8GF6 - chains B and X of the 7 polymer chains in the assembly; structure by electron microscopy, 3.10 A resolution.

== Chain B ==
Molecule: Methyl-coenzyme M reductase subunit alpha
Organism: Methanosarcina acetivorans C2A
Notes: EC 2.8.4.1
UniProtKB: Q8THH1 (MCRA_METAC); numbering as in UniProt (aligned over 1-570)
Chain sequence (570 residues; numbered 1 to 570; the number before each row is that of its first residue):
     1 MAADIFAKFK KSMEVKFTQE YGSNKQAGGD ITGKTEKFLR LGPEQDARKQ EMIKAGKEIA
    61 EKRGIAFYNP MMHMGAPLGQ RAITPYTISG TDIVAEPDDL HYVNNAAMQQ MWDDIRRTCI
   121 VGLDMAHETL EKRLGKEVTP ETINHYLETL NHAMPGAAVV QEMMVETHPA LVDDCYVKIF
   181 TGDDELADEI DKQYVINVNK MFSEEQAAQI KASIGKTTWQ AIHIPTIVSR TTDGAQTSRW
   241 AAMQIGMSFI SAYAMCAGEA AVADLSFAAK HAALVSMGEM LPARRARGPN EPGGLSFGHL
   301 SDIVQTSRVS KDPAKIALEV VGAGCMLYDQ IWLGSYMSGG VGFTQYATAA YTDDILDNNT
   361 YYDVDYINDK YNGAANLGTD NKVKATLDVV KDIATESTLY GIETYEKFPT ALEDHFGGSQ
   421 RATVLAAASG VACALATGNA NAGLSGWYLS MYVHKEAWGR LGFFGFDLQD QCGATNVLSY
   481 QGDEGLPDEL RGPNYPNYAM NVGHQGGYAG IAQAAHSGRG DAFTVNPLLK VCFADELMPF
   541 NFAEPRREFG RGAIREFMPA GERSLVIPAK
Disordered / not traced: 1-76, 335-343, 570
Modified positions: His271 (N1-methylated histidine; MHS); Arg285 (5-methyl-arginine; AGM); Cys472 (S-methylcysteine; SMC)
From the paper describing this entry:
  - conformationally variable residues: Leu78 to Arg81
  - post-translational modification sites: Arg285, Cys472

== Chain X ==
Molecule: Methyl coenzyme M reductase, subunit D
Organism: Methanosarcina acetivorans C2A
UniProtKB: Q8THG8 (Q8THG8_METAC); residues 1-170 here = UniProt positions 1-170
Chain sequence (193 residues; row label = number of the first residue in the row; numbers below 1 keep their minus sign (Met-22 is residue -22)):
   -22 MDYKDDDDKG GGWSHPQFEK GGGMSDSASN TEDSIQIEIF PSRILSPETA QKLISELYQV
    38 DGIIRVMVQG PRLPERVSAG PGTGEKVEHP LRKPIQIGDQ VIELKISVGR IRLEIENAET
    98 KEKVRSVCDK MLPFSFEFRE GHFLRRKPTV TDYAKLGPET DPRLLGMVDP KAKVNQLVFI
   158 EKREKEDDTD KDE
Disordered / not traced: -22 to 9, 130-170
Construct notes: expression tag (-22 to 0)

== Chain B / chain X interface ==
Residue-residue contacts - 56 pairs, chain B then chain X:
  Pro77(B) - Tyr35(X)  hydrogen bond (backbone-side chain)
  Pro77(B) - Ile41(X)
  Pro77(B) - Val43(X)
  Leu78(B) - Tyr35(X)
  Leu78(B) - Val43(X)
  Leu78(B) - Ile79(X)  hydrophobic
  Gly79(B) - Val43(X)  hydrogen bond (backbone-backbone)
  Gly79(B) - Val45(X)  hydrogen bond (backbone-backbone)
  Gln80(B) - Val45(X)
  Gln80(B) - Gly47(X)
  Gln80(B) - Lys82(X)
  Gln80(B) - Ile83(X)  hydrogen bond (side chain-backbone)
  Gln80(B) - Ser84(X)  hydrogen bond (side chain-backbone)
  Gln80(B) - Val85(X)
  Arg81(B) - Met44(X)
  Arg81(B) - Val45(X)
  Arg81(B) - Gln46(X)
  Arg81(B) - Gly47(X)
  Arg81(B) - Ile83(X)
  Ala82(B) - Gln46(X)  hydrogen bond (backbone-side chain)
  Ala82(B) - Gly47(X)
  Ala82(B) - Arg49(X)
  Ile83(B) - Gln46(X)
  Thr84(B) - Gln46(X)
  Thr84(B) - Arg87(X)
  Pro85(B) - Phe120(X)
  Thr87(B) - His119(X)
  Thr91(B) - His119(X)
  Asp92(B) - His119(X)
  Ile93(B) - Lys124(X)
  Val94(B) - Leu121(X)
  Val94(B) - Arg122(X)
  Glu96(B) - Thr126(X)
  Glu96(B) - Thr128(X)  hydrogen bond
  Asp99(B) - Thr126(X)  hydrogen bond
  Asp99(B) - Val127(X)
  Asp99(B) - Thr128(X)
  Asp353(B) - Arg116(X)  hydrogen bond (backbone-side chain)
  Lys407(B) - Glu114(X)
  Phe408(B) - Glu114(X)
  Phe408(B) - Phe115(X)
  Pro409(B) - Phe17(X)
  Pro409(B) - Glu114(X)
  Thr410(B) - Glu15(X)
  Thr410(B) - Phe17(X)
  Thr410(B) - Arg87(X)  hydrogen bond (backbone-side chain)
  Thr410(B) - Arg116(X)
  Glu413(B) - Phe17(X)
  Gly552(B) - Val127(X)
  Ala553(B) - Thr126(X)  hydrogen bond (backbone-side chain)
  Ala553(B) - Val127(X)  hydrogen bond (backbone-backbone)
  Ile554(B) - Lys124(X)
  Ile554(B) - Pro125(X)
  Ile554(B) - Thr126(X)
  Arg555(B) - Val127(X)  hydrogen bond (side chain-backbone)
  Arg555(B) - Asp129(X)
Also at the interface, not in a pair above, chain B (34 interface residues in all): Ala95, Asn104, Asp354, Ile355, Glu406, Ala411, His415, Glu556
Also at the interface, not in a pair above, chain X (31 interface residues in all): Arg42, Arg89
Interface features reported in the paper:
  - interface residues, chain B: Leu78(B)

== Overview ==
Chain B and chain X form an interface of 34 and 31 residues respectively, with 13 hydrogen bonds. Polar
contacts include Pro77(B)-Tyr35(X), Gln80(B)-Ile83(X) and Gln80(B)-Ser84(X). The paper reports the interface
residue Leu78(B); modification sites Arg285(B) and Cys472(B).
Chain B is Methyl-coenzyme M reductase subunit alpha and chain X is Methyl coenzyme M reductase, subunit D,
both from Methanosarcina acetivorans C2A; the structure, Apo-apo MCR assembly intermediate, was determined by
electron microscopy together with 8GF5 from the same study.
